PDB entry 8ST2 | electron microscopy, 2.94 A resolution | chains C and G of the 9 polymer chains in the assembly

== Chain C ==
Molecule: Neuronal acetylcholine receptor subunit beta-2
Source organism: Homo sapiens
UniProtKB: P17787 (ACHB2_HUMAN); the construct lacks a stretch of the UniProt sequence and is renumbered around it, so the offset changes along the chain: 1-330 = UniProt 26-355; 331-334 = UniProt 442-445; 337-393 = UniProt 446-502
Sequence (403 residues; each row starts with the number of its first residue):
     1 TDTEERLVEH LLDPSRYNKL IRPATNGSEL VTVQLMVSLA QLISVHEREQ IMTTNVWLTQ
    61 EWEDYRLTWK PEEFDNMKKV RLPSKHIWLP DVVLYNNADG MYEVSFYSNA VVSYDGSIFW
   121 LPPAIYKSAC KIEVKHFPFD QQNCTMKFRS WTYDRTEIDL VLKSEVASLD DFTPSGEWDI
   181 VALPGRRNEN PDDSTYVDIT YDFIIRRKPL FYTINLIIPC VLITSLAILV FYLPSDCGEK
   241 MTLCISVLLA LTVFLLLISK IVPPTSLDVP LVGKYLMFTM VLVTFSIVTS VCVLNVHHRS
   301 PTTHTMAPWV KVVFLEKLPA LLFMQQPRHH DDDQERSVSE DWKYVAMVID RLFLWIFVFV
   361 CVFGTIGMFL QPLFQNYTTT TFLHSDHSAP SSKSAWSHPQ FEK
Unresolved in the structure: 331-336, 373-403
Disulfides: Cys130-Cys144
Covalently attached groups: glycan linked to Asn143
Sequence notes: insertion (335-336); linker (394-395); expression tag (396-403)
Ligand contacts: acetylcholine (ACH): Trp57, Val111, Phe119, Leu121

== Chain G ==
Molecule: IgG1 Heavy Chain
Source organism: Mus musculus
Sequence (462 residues; row label = number of the first residue in the row; numbers below 1 keep their minus sign (Met-17 is residue -17)):
   -17 MEWTWVFLFL LSVTAGVHSQ VQLQQSGAEV MKPGASVKIS CKGTGYTFSS YWIEWVKQRP
    43 GHGLERIGEI LPGSGSTNYN EKFRGKATFT ADKSSKTAYM QLSSLTSEDS AVYYCARYLP
   103 YYYAMDYWGQ GTSVTVSSAK TTPPSVYPLA PGSAAQTNSM VTLGCLVKGY FPEPVTVTWN
   163 SGSLSSGVHT FPAVLQSDLY TLSSSVTVPS STWPSETVTC NVAHPASSTK VDKKIVPRDC
   223 GCKPCICTVP EVSSVFIFPP KPKDVLTITL TPKVTCVVVD ISKDDPEVQF SWFVDDVEVH
   283 TAQTQPREEQ FNSTFRSVSE LPIMHQDWLN GKEFKCRVNS AAFPAPIEKT ISKTKGRPKA
   343 PQVYTIPPPK EQMAKDKVSL TCMITDFFPE DITVEWQWNG QPAENYKNTQ PIMDTDGSYF
   403 VYSKLNVQKS NWEAGNTFTC SVLHEGLHNH HTEKSLSHSP GK
Unresolved in the structure: -17 to 2, 221-444
Disulfides: Cys23-Cys97, Cys147-Cys202

== How chain C and chain G interact ==
Pairs across the interface (26):
  Gln141(C) with Tyr103(G), hydrogen bond
  Ser164(C) with Thr29(G), hydrogen bond
  Glu165(C) with Tyr33(G), hydrogen bond; Tyr105(G)
  Val166(C) with Ser32(G); Tyr33(G), hydrophobic; Leu101(G), hydrophobic
  Ala167(C) with Ser32(G), hydrogen bond (backbone-side chain)
  Ser168(C) with Ser32(G)
  Leu169(C) with Ser31(G), hydrogen bond (backbone-side chain); Ser32(G), hydrogen bond (backbone-side chain); Gly55(G); Lys75(G)
  Asp170(C) with Ser31(G), hydrogen bond; Lys75(G), hydrogen bond (backbone-side chain)
  Asp179(C) with Ser58(G), hydrogen bond
  Ile180(C) with Trp34(G); Leu53(G)
  Val181(C) with Trp34(G), hydrogen bond (backbone-side chain); Pro102(G); Tyr103(G), hydrophobic
  Ala182(C) with Leu101(G), hydrophobic; Pro102(G)
  Pro184(C) with Tyr104(G)
  Gly185(C) with Tyr105(G)
  Asp202(C) with Tyr104(G), hydrogen bond
Other interface residues (no listed pair), chain C (18 interface residues in all): Asp171, Phe172, Ile204
Other interface residues (no listed pair), chain G (15 interface residues in all): Ser56

== Overview ==
18 residues of chain C and 15 residues of chain G are in contact; the contacts include 11 hydrogen bonds.
Polar contacts include Gln141(C)-Tyr103(G), Ser164(C)-Thr29(G) and Glu165(C)-Tyr33(G). Bound to chain C:
acetylcholine.
Chain C is Neuronal acetylcholine receptor subunit beta-2 (Homo sapiens) and chain G is IgG1 Heavy Chain (Mus
musculus); the structure, The 3alpha2beta stoichiometry of human alpha4beta2 nicotinic acetylcholine receptor
in complex with acetylcholine, was determined by electron microscopy (same publication as 8SSZ, 8ST0, 8ST1 and
8ST3).
